4XK8 - chains B and G of the 16 polymer chains in the assembly; structure by X-ray diffraction, 2.80 A resolution.

# Chain B
Protein: Photosystem I P700 chlorophyll a apoprotein A2
Amino-acid sequence (733 residues; numbered 2 to 734; the number before each row is that of its first residue):
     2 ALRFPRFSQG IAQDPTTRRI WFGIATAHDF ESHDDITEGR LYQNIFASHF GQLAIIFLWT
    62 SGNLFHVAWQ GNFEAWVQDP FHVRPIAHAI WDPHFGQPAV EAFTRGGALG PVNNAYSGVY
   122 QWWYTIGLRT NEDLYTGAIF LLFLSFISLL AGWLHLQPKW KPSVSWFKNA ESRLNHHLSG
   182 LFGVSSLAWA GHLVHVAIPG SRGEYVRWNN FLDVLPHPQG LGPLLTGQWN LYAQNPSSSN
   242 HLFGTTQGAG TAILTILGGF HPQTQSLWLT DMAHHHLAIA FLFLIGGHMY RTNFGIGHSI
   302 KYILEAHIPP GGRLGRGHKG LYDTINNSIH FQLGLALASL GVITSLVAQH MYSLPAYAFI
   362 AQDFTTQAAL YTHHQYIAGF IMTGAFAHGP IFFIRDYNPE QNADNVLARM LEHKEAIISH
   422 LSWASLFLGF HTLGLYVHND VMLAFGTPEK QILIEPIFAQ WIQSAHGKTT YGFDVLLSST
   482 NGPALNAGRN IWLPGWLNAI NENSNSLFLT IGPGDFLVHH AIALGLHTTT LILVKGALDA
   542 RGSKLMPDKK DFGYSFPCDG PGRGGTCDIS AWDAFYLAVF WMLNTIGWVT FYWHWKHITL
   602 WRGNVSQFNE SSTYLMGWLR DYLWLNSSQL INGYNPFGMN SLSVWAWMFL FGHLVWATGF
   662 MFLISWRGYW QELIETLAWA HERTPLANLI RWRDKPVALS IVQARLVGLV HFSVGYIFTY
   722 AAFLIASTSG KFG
Bound ions: chlorophyll a Mg (34 sites), coordinated by His29, His50, Gln53, His67, His89, Asp93, His95, His156, His177, His178, His193, His196, His275, His276, His277, His289 and 18 more; 4Fe-4S cluster Fe: Cys559, Cys568 (shared with 2 residues of chain A)
Residues lining bound ligands:
  - beta-carotene (BCR), molecule 1: Leu54, Ile57, Phe58, Trp60, Gly181, Leu182, Val185, Ser186, Leu188
  - beta-carotene (BCR), molecule 2: Phe58, Thr61, Leu65, Trp123, Trp124, Ile127, Leu129, Gly138, Phe141, Leu142, Leu145, Trp209, Leu213
  - beta-carotene (BCR), molecule 3: Leu188, Leu222, Leu225, Phe282, Leu285, Ile286, His289, Ile297
  - beta-carotene (BCR), molecule 4: Phe332, Gly335, Leu336, Ala339, Val343, Met383, Ala386, Phe387, Gly390, Phe393, Phe394, Leu408, Ala538
  - beta-carotene (BCR), molecule 5: Met411, Ile418, Val535, Leu539
  - beta-carotene (BCR), molecule 6: Phe431, Leu434, Gly435, Val438
  - beta-carotene (BCR), molecule 7: Trp648, Met649, Phe652, Trp671, Leu674, Ile675, Leu678, Phe719
  - beta-carotene (BCR), molecule 8: Thr685, Pro686, Leu687, Ala688
  - chlorophyll a (CLA), molecule 1: Phe5, Arg7, Phe8, Gly24, Ile25, Ala28, His29, Phe31, His34, Ser49, Gly52, Gln53, Ile56
  - chlorophyll a (CLA), molecule 2: Thr18, Ile21, Trp22, Ile675, Leu678, Ala679, His682, Ile691, Arg692, Trp693, Arg694, Asp695, Pro697, Val698
  - chlorophyll a (CLA), molecule 3: Trp22, Phe652, Leu655, Val656, Thr659, Met662, Phe663, Leu700, Val708, Val711, His712
  - chlorophyll a (CLA), molecule 4: Ile25, Ala26, Thr27, Ala28, His29, Asp30, His331, Leu334, Leu338, Phe381, Ile382, Thr384, Gly385, Ala388, His389, Ile392, Arg396, Tyr555, Trp573, Phe576, Phe652, Leu707, Val711, Val715, Phe719
  - chlorophyll a (CLA), molecule 5: His29, Phe31, Tyr43, Ile46, Ser49, His50, Gln53, Leu54, Ile57, Arg174, His178, Leu182, Phe183, Ile330, His331, Gln333, Leu334, Ala337, Leu338, Leu341, His389
  - chlorophyll a (CLA), molecule 6: His29, Gln53, Ile56, Ile57, Trp60, Leu338, Leu341, Ile378, Phe381, Ile382
  - chlorophyll a (CLA), molecule 7: Phe47, Phe51, Ile148, Leu151, Ala152, Leu155, His156, Lys160, Trp161, Pro163, Trp167
  - chlorophyll a (CLA), molecule 8: Phe47, His50, Phe51, Leu54, Trp123, Trp167, Phe168, Asn170, Ser173, Arg174, His177, His178, Leu182, Phe183, Ile344, Tyr358
  - chlorophyll a (CLA), molecule 9: Ile56, Trp60, Asn64, His67, Val68, Ala88, His89, Asn114, Asn115, Ala116, Tyr117, Ser118, Val120, Val645, Trp646, Met649, Phe719
  - chlorophyll a (CLA), molecule 10: Ile57, Phe58, Trp60, Thr61, Ser118, Gly119, Trp123, Val185, Ser186, Ala189, Leu341, Ile344, Thr345, Val348, Met352, Tyr358, Ile361, Leu371, His374, His375, Ile378, Ile382
  - chlorophyll a (CLA), molecule 11: Phe58, Ile127, Gly128, Leu129, Asp134, Thr137, Gly138, Phe141, Leu145, Ile148, Ser149, Ser186, Ala189, Trp190, Gly192, His193, His196, Val197, Val207, Arg208, Trp209, Phe212
  - chlorophyll a (CLA), molecule 12: Leu59, Trp60, Ser62, Gly63, Phe66, His67, Trp70, Gln71, His89, Ala90, Ile91, Trp92
  - chlorophyll a (CLA), molecule 13: Trp60, Asn64, Tyr117, Ser118, Val120, Ala370, Leu371, Thr373, His374, Tyr377, Ile378, Phe381, Met649, Ile718, Phe719, Ala722, Leu725, Ile726
  - chlorophyll a (CLA), molecule 14: His89, Ala90, Ile91, Trp92, Asp93, Pro94, His95, Phe96, Phe104, Asn114, Ser644, Val645, Trp648
  - chlorophyll a (CLA), molecule 15: Trp123, Thr126, Ile127, Leu182, Phe183, Ser186, Ser187, Trp190, Leu194, Leu268, Leu270, Met273, His276, His277, Ile280, Phe284, Ile344, Leu347, Val348, His351, Met352, Ala357, Tyr358
  - chlorophyll a (CLA), molecule 16: Trp167, Asn170, Ser173, His177, Thr293, Asn294, Phe295
  - chlorophyll a (CLA), molecule 17: Ala171, Arg174, Leu175, His178, Leu179, Phe183, Ile280, Leu283, Phe284, Ile301, Leu305, Tyr323, Ile326, Asn327, Leu336, Ala337, Ser340, Ile344
  - chlorophyll a (CLA), molecule 18: Leu175, Leu179, Phe183, Leu283, Phe284, Gly287, Met290, Tyr291, Ile301, Ile304, Leu305
  - chlorophyll a (CLA), molecule 19: Asn176, His177, Ser180, Gly181, Val185, Leu285, His289, Tyr291, Arg292, Thr293, Phe295, Ile297
  - chlorophyll a (CLA), molecule 20: Leu188, Ala189, Ala191, Gly192, Val195, His196, Phe212, Leu213, Val215, Leu216, Pro217, His218, Gly221, Leu222, Tyr233, Ile254, Leu255, Leu278
  - chlorophyll a (CLA), molecule 21: Leu225, Trp230, Asn231, Tyr233, Ala234, Leu255, Thr256, Ile257, His275, Leu278, Ala279, Phe282, Ile286, Ile492, Trp493
  - chlorophyll a (CLA), molecule 22: Thr256, Ile257, Gly259, Gly260, Leu268, Asp272, Met273, His275, His276, Ala279, Ile280, Leu283, His351, Leu355, Trp493, Trp497
  - chlorophyll a (CLA), molecule 23: Ile286, Gly287, His289, Met290, Ile297, Gly298, His299
  - chlorophyll a (CLA), molecule 24: Met290, His299, Tyr303, Ile304, Ala307, His308
  - chlorophyll a (CLA), molecule 25: Ile304, Leu305, His308, Leu315, His319, Leu322, Ile326, Phe332, Val407, Leu408, Met411
  - chlorophyll a (CLA), molecule 26: Ala307, His308, Ile309, Pro310, Pro311, Arg314, Leu315
  - chlorophyll a (CLA), molecule 27: Arg314, Leu315, Val407, Arg410, Met411, Glu413, His414, Ala417, His421
  - chlorophyll a (CLA), molecule 28: Leu336, Ala339, Ser340, Val343, Leu347, Gln350, His351, Tyr353, Ser354, Leu355, Leu508, Phe509
  - chlorophyll a (CLA), molecule 29: Val343, Ser346, Leu347, Gln350, Gln376, Gly380, Met383, Phe387, Leu527, Thr530, Thr531, Leu534, Met583, Thr586, Ile587
  - chlorophyll a (CLA), molecule 30: Gln350, Tyr353, Tyr372, Gln376, Phe459, Ala460, Ile463, Gln464, Phe509, Leu510, Ile512, His520, Ile523, Leu527, Val590, Tyr593, Trp594, Lys597
  - chlorophyll a (CLA), molecule 31: Ala417, His421, Trp424
  - chlorophyll a (CLA), molecule 32: Ile418, His421, Leu422, Trp424, Ala425, Ala524, Leu527, His528, Thr531
  - chlorophyll a (CLA), molecule 33: Ser420, His421, Ser423, Trp424, Leu427
  - chlorophyll a (CLA), molecule 34: Ser423, Ser426, Leu427, Gly430, Phe431, Leu434, Leu525, Thr529, Leu532, Ile533, Leu578, Phe581, Trp582
  - chlorophyll a (CLA), molecule 35: Trp424, Leu427, Phe428, Phe431, His432
  - chlorophyll a (CLA), molecule 36: Trp424, Phe428, Leu429, Ile455, Glu456, Pro457, Ile458, Phe459, Ala460, Asp516, Phe517, His520, His521, Ala524, His528
  - chlorophyll a (CLA), molecule 37: Phe431, Gly435, Leu436, Val438, His439, Val442, Met443, Phe446, Lys451
  - chlorophyll a (CLA), molecule 38: Thr433, Leu434, Tyr437, Val519, Ala522, Leu525, Asn585, Trp589, Phe592, Leu616, Trp619, Leu624, Ser628, Ile632, Phe650, His654, Trp657, Phe713, Tyr717, Thr720, Tyr721, Phe724
  - chlorophyll a (CLA), molecule 39: Leu434, Val438, Asp441, Leu525, Phe581, Trp582, Asn585, Trp589, Leu616, Leu620, Trp657, Phe713, Tyr717
  - chlorophyll a (CLA), molecule 40: Ile458, Phe459, Trp462
  - chlorophyll a (CLA), molecule 41: Trp462, Ile463, Ala466, His467, Leu477, Leu478, Ala485, Trp493, Leu494, Trp497, Phe509
  - chlorophyll a (CLA), molecule 42: Leu477, Pro484, Ala485, Ala488, Gly489, Ile492, Trp493
  - chlorophyll a (CLA), molecule 43: Leu620, Leu624, Trp625, Trp657
  - chlorophyll a (CLA), molecule 44: Trp648, Leu651, Phe652, His654, Leu655, Trp657, Ala658, Phe661
  - chlorophyll a (CLA), molecule 45: Leu655, Ala658, Thr659, Phe661, Met662, Ile665, Ser666, Tyr670, Trp671, Leu674
  - chlorophyll a (CLA), molecule 46: Leu678, Ala681, His682, Thr685, Ala688, Ile691
  - chlorophyll a (CLA), molecule 47: Trp680, Ala681, Arg684, Thr685, Pro686
  - chlorophyll a (CLA), molecule 48: Thr685, Pro686, Leu687, Ala688, Leu690
  - phylloquinone (PQN): Trp22, Met662, Phe663, Ser666, Trp667, Arg668, Trp671, Ile675, Val698, Ala699, Leu700, Ser701, Ala705
  - 4Fe-4S cluster (SF4): Cys559, Gly561, Pro562, Cys568, Trp667, Ile702, Arg706

# Chain G
Protein: Photosystem I reaction center subunit V, chloroplastic
Amino-acid sequence (95 residues; each row starts with the number of its first residue):
     1 ELSPSLVISL STGLSLFLGR FVFFNFQREN VAKQVPEQNG LTHFEAGDTR AKEYVSLLKS
    61 NDPVGFNIVD VLAWGSIGHI VAYYILATTS NGYDP
Bound ions: chlorophyll a Mg site 1 near Asp62 (its only coordinating residue here); chlorophyll a Mg site 2 near His79 (its only coordinating residue here)
Residues lining bound ligands:
  - beta-carotene (BCR), molecule 1: Thr12, Leu16, Val71, Leu72, Gly75, Ser76, His79, Ile80, Tyr83
  - beta-carotene (BCR), molecule 2: Phe17, Phe21, Val22
  - beta-carotene (BCR), molecule 3: Gln27, Ala73, Trp74, Ser76, Ile77, Ile80
  - chlorophyll a (CLA), molecule 1: Pro4, Ser5, Ile8, Ser9, Thr12, Gly13, His79, Tyr83
  - chlorophyll a (CLA), molecule 2: Leu16, Phe17, Arg20, Phe21, Ser60, Asn61, Asp62, Pro63, Phe66, Asn67, Ile68, Val71
  - chlorophyll a (CLA), molecule 3: Phe23, Phe26, Gln27, Asn30, Val31, Gln34
  - chlorophyll a (CLA), molecule 4: Asp48, Arg50, Tyr54
  - chlorophyll a (CLA), molecule 5: Leu57, Val69, Leu72, Ala73, Ser76
  - chlorophyll a (CLA), molecule 6: Ile80, Tyr84, Ala87, Asn91
  - chlorophyll a (CLA), molecule 7: Tyr84, Thr88, Asn91, Tyr93, Pro95

# How chain B and chain G interact
Pairs across the interface (59):
  Ser166(B) with Gln38(G), hydrogen bond (backbone-side chain); Ala46(G), hydrogen bond (side chain-backbone); Gly47(G), hydrogen bond (side chain-backbone); Asp48(G)
  Trp167(B) with Asp48(G)
  Lys169(B) with Gln38(G); His43(G)
  Asn170(B) with His43(G); Asp48(G); Ala51(G)
  Glu172(B) with Pro36(G); His43(G), salt bridge
  Leu225(B) with Tyr83(G)
  Leu226(B) with Tyr83(G), hydrogen bond (backbone-side chain)
  Thr227(B) with Pro4(G); Leu86(G)
  Gly228(B) with Leu86(G); Ala87(G), hydrogen bond (backbone-backbone); Ser90(G)
  Gln229(B) with Glu1(G), hydrogen bond; Ser90(G), hydrogen bond
  Trp230(B) with Tyr83(G), hydrophobic; Ala87(G), hydrophobic; Ser90(G)
  Asn231(B) with Ser90(G); Asn91(G)
  Ile286(B) with Ile80(G), hydrophobic
  Arg292(B) with Val31(G), hydrogen bond (side chain-backbone); Gln34(G), hydrogen bond (side chain-backbone); Pro36(G); Glu53(G), salt bridge
  Asn294(B) with Arg50(G), hydrogen bond (side chain-backbone); Ala51(G); Lys52(G); Tyr54(G), hydrogen bond (backbone-backbone)
  Phe295(B) with Tyr54(G), hydrophobic; Leu58(G); Val69(G)
  Gly296(B) with Val31(G); Glu53(G)
  Ile297(B) with Gln27(G); Val69(G), hydrophobic
  His299(B) with Gln34(G)
  Ser300(B) with Gln34(G), hydrogen bond (backbone-side chain); Val35(G), hydrogen bond (side chain-backbone); Pro36(G)
  Lys302(B) with Glu37(G)
  Tyr303(B) with Lys33(G); Gln34(G)
  Tyr323(B) with Glu37(G); His43(G)
  Asp324(B) with Gln38(G); Asn39(G), hydrogen bond (side chain-backbone)
  Asn328(B) with Asn39(G), hydrogen bond
  Asn487(B) with Pro95(G)
  Ala488(B) with Tyr93(G), hydrogen bond (backbone-side chain)
  Asn491(B) with Tyr93(G); Asp94(G)
  Ile492(B) with Tyr93(G), hydrophobic
Interface residues without a listed pair, chain B (32 interface residues in all): Ser164, Ala171, Asn327
Interface residues without a listed pair, chain G (33 interface residues in all): Ala73, Gly92

# Overview
32 residues of chain B face 33 of chain G across their interface; the contacts include 16 hydrogen bonds and 2
salt bridges. Among the polar pairs are Glu172(B)-His43(G), Arg292(B)-Glu53(G) and Ser166(B)-Gln38(G).
Chain B is Photosystem I P700 chlorophyll a apoprotein A2 and chain G is Photosystem I reaction center subunit
V, chloroplastic; the structure, Crystal structure of plant photosystem I-LHCI super-complex at 2.8 angstrom
resolution, was determined by X-ray diffraction.
